Entry 8SSR (X-ray diffraction, 3.14 A resolution); this record covers chains A and B of the 3 polymer chains in the assembly.

# Chain A
Protein: Transcriptional repressor CTCF
Source organism: Homo sapiens
Notes: fragment: Zinc finger domains 3-11
Reference sequence: P49711 (CTCF_HUMAN); numbering as in UniProt (aligned over 319-606)
Sequence (288 residues; row label = number of the first residue in the row):
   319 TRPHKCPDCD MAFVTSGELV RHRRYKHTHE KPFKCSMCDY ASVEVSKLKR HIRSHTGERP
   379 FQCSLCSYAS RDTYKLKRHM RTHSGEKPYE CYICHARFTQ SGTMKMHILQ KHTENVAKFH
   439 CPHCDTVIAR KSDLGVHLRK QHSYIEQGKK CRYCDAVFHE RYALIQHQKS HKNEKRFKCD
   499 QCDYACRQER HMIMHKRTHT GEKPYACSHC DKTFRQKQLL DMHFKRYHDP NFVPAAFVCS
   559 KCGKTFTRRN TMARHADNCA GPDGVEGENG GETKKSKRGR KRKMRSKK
Unresolved in the structure: 579-606
Ion coordination: Zn2+ site 1: Cys324, Cys327, His340, His345; Zn2+ site 2: Cys353, Cys356, His369, His373; Zn2+ site 3: Cys381, Cys384, His397, His401; Zn2+ site 4: Cys409, Cys412, His425, His430; Zn2+ site 5: Cys439, Cys442, His455, His460; Zn2+ site 6: Cys469, Cys472, His485, His489; Zn2+ site 7: Cys497, Cys500, His513, His517; Na+ near Gln506 (its only coordinating residue here); Zn2+ site 8: Cys525, Cys528, His541, His546; Zn2+ site 9: Cys557, Cys560, His573, Cys577

# Chain B
Molecule: DNA (35-MER) Strand I
Sequence (35 nucleotides; numbered 1 to 35; the number before each row is that of its first residue):
     1 TTAGCGCCAC CTGCTGGTTA AATGTGGTAC TGCAC

# Interface between chain A and chain B
Pairs across the interface - 29 pairs, chain A then chain B:
  Glu362(A) - DC5(B)  base contact
  Val363(A) - DA3(B)  phosphate contact
  Val363(A) - DG4(B)  phosphate contact
  Lys367(A) - DG4(B)  salt bridge to the phosphate
  Lys367(A) - DC5(B)  salt bridge to the phosphate
  Thr391(A) - DG6(B)  phosphate contact
  Tyr392(A) - DC8(B)  base contact
  Tyr392(A) - DA9(B)  base contact
  Lys395(A) - DC7(B)  salt bridge to the phosphate
  Lys395(A) - DC8(B)  salt bridge to the phosphate
  Tyr407(A) - DA9(B)  hydrogen bond to the phosphate
  Ser419(A) - DC10(B)  phosphate contact
  Lys449(A) - DG13(B)  salt bridge to the phosphate
  Ser450(A) - DC14(B)  base contact
  Val454(A) - DT15(B)  base contact
  Arg457(A) - DC14(B)  salt bridge to the phosphate
  Lys487(A) - DT23(B)  salt bridge to the phosphate
  Lys490(A) - DT23(B)  phosphate contact
  Lys490(A) - DG24(B)  salt bridge to the phosphate
  Gln506(A) - DG26(B)  hydrogen bond to the base
  Arg508(A) - DG26(B)  hydrogen bond to the base
  Arg508(A) - DG27(B)  hydrogen bond to the base
  Gln536(A) - DA29(B)  hydrogen bond to the base
  Arg566(A) - DG32(B)  hydrogen bond to the base
  Arg566(A) - DC33(B)  base contact
  Arg567(A) - DC30(B)  salt bridge to the phosphate
  Arg567(A) - DT31(B)  salt bridge to the phosphate
  Asn568(A) - DT31(B)  hydrogen bond to the phosphate
  Arg572(A) - DG32(B)  salt bridge to the phosphate
Other interface residues (no listed pair), chain A (26 interface residues in all): Gly335, Lys365, Arg396, Lys423, Tyr471
Other interface residues (no listed pair), chain B (24 interface residues in all): DT2, DA22, DT25, DT28

# Overview
The interface between chain A and chain B involves 26 residues on one side and 24 on the other, with 7
hydrogen bonds and 11 salt bridges. Polar contacts include Gln506(A)-DG26(B), Arg508(A)-DG26(B) and
Arg508(A)-DG27(B). Cys324(A), Cys327(A), His340(A) and His345(A) coordinate Zn2+ site 1.
Chain A is Transcriptional repressor CTCF (Homo sapiens) and chain B is DNA (35-MER) Strand I; the structure,
ZnFs 3-11 of CCCTC-binding factor (CTCF) Complexed with 35mer DNA 35-20, was determined by X-ray diffraction
together with 8SSQ, 8SSS, 8SST and 8SSU from the same study.
